Entry 7CRO (electron microscopy, 3.75 A resolution); this record covers chains H and K of the 11 polymer chains in the assembly.

Chain H:
Protein: Histone H2B
From: Xenopus tropicalis
Reference sequence: Q6AZK7 (Q6AZK7_XENTR); residues 1-122 here correspond to UniProt positions 5-126 (UniProt number = residue number + 4)
Chain sequence (122 residues; row label = number of the first residue in the row):
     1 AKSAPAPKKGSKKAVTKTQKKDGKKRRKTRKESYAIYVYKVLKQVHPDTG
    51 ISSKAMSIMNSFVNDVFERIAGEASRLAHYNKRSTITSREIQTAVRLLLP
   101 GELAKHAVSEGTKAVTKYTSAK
Disordered / not traced: 1-24, 122

Chain K:
Molecule: 187-nt DNA strand
From: Xenopus laevis
Sequence (187 nucleotides; each row starts with the number of its first residue):
     1 ATCGCGACACCGGCACTGGAACAGGATGTATATATCTGACACGTGCCTGG
    51 AGACTAGGGAGTAATCCCCTTGGCGGTTAAAACGCGGGGGACAGCGCGTA
   101 CGTGCGTTTAAGCGGTGCTAGAGCTGTCTACGACCAATTGAGCGGCCTCG
   151 GCACCGGGATTCTCCAGGGGATCGGGCATCACCCGAT
Disordered / not traced: 1-9, 178-187

Interface between chain H and chain K:
Pairs across the interface (8; chain H residue first):
  Lys25(H) - DG145(K)  salt bridge to the phosphate
  Arg27(H) - DG145(K)  sugar contact
  Arg30(H) - DC143(K)  base contact
  Arg30(H) - DG144(K)  phosphate contact
  Lys31(H) - DC143(K)  sugar contact
  Lys31(H) - DG144(K)  phosphate contact
  Ile36(H) - DC143(K)  phosphate contact
  Tyr37(H) - DG142(K)  hydrogen bond to the phosphate
Also at the interface, not in a pair above, chain H (10 interface residues in all): Lys28, Thr29, Glu32, Ser33

Summary:
The interface between chain H and chain K involves 10 residues on one side and 4 on the other; the contacts
include 1 hydrogen bond and 1 salt bridge. Polar pairs include Tyr37(H)-DG142(K) and Lys25(H)-DG145(K).
Chain H is Histone H2B (Xenopus tropicalis) and chain K is a 187-nt DNA strand (Xenopus laevis); the
structure, NSD2 bearing E1099K/T1150A dual mutation in complex with 187-bp NCP, was determined by electron
microscopy, deposited together with 7CRP, 7CRQ and 7CRR.
